2ZS0 - chains A and C of the 4 polymer chains in the assembly; structure by X-ray diffraction, 1.60 A resolution.

# Chain A
Molecule: Extracellular giant hemoglobin major globin subunit A1
From: Oligobrachia mashikoi
UniProt: Q7M419 (GLBA1_OLIMA); residues 1-140 here correspond to UniProt positions 17-156 (UniProt number = residue number + 16)
Amino-acid sequence (140 residues; each row starts with the number of its first residue):
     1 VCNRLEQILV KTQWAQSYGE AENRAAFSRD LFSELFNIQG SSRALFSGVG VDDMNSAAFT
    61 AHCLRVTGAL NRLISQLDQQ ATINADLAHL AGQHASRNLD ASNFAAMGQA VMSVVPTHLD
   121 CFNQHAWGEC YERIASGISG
Cystine bridges: Cys-2/Cys-130
Bound ions: heme Fe: His-94 (together with oxygen molecule); Ca2+: Thr-117, Leu-119
Residues lining bound ligands:
  - heme (HEM): Leu-35, Ser-42, Leu-45, Phe-46, Gly-48, Val-49, His-62, Arg-65, Val-66, Ala-69, Leu-70, Leu-73, Leu-90, Gln-93, His-94, Arg-97, Leu-99, Asn-103, Phe-104, Met-107, Tyr-131, Ile-134, Ala-135, Ile-138
  - oxygen molecule (OXY): Phe-32, Phe-46, His-62, Val-66, His-94, Met-107
Curated features (UniProtKB/Swiss-Prot):
  - binding site (hydrogen sulfide): Cys-63
  - binding site (heme b): His-94

# Chain C
Molecule: Extracellular giant hemoglobin major globin subunit B2
From: Oligobrachia mashikoi
UniProt: Q7M418 (GLBB2_OLIMA); residues 1-147 here correspond to UniProt positions 17-163 (UniProt number = residue number + 16)
Amino-acid sequence (147 residues; each row starts with the number of its first residue):
     1 SSCCSSEDRA NVMHNWDAAW SAAYSDRRVA LAQAVFASLF SRDAAAQGLF SGVSADNPDS
    61 ADFRAHCVRV VNGLDVAINM LNDPAVLNEQ LAHLSAQHQA RAGVAAAHFD VMAEAFAEVM
   121 PQVSSCFSSD SWNRCFARIA NGISAGL
Cystine bridges: Cys-4/Cys-135
Bound ions: Ca2+: Asp-26 (shared with 1 residue of chain B); heme Fe: His-98 (together with oxygen molecule)
Residues lining bound ligands:
  - heme (HEM): Leu-39, Leu-49, Phe-50, Gly-52, Val-53, His-66, Arg-69, Val-70, Gly-73, Leu-74, Leu-94, Gln-97, His-98, Arg-101, Val-104, His-108, Phe-109, Met-112, Phe-136, Ile-139, Ile-143
  - heme / oxygen molecule: Phe-36, Leu-39, Leu-49, Phe-50, Gly-52, Val-53, His-66, Arg-69, Val-70, Gly-73, Leu-74, Leu-94, Gln-97, His-98, Arg-101, Val-104, His-108, Phe-109, Met-112, Phe-136, Ile-139, Ile-143
  - oxygen molecule (OXY): Phe-36, Phe-50, His-66, Val-70, His-98, Met-112
Curated features (UniProtKB/Swiss-Prot):
  - binding site (hydrogen sulfide): Cys-67
  - binding site (heme b): His-98

# Chain A / chain C interface
Residue-residue contacts - 18 pairs, chain A then chain C:
  Arg-4(A) with Asp-26(C); Ala-30(C)
  Leu-5(A) with Ala-30(C); Ala-34(C), hydrophobic; Gln-122(C); Val-123(C), hydrophobic
  Ile-8(A) with Arg-27(C); Val-123(C)
  Leu-9(A) with Gln-122(C); Val-123(C); Ser-124(C); Ser-125(C)
  Thr-12(A) with Ala-18(C); Arg-27(C), hydrogen bond
  Gln-13(A) with Ser-125(C), hydrogen bond
  Asp-120(A) with Cys-126(C)
  Cys-121(A) with Ser-125(C); Cys-126(C), disulfide
Interface residues without a listed pair, chain A (13 interface residues in all): Glu-6, Lys-11, Asp-78, Gln-79, Asn-123
Interface residues without a listed pair, chain C (12 interface residues in all): Val-119, Pro-121
Cross-chain cystine bridges: Cys-121(A)/Cys-126(C)

# Overview
Chain A and chain C form an interface of 13 and 12 residues respectively; the contacts include 1 disulfide
bond and 2 hydrogen bonds. Polar pairs include Thr-12(A)/Arg-27(C) and Gln-13(A)/Ser-125(C). Bound to chain A:
heme and oxygen molecule.
Here chain A is Extracellular giant hemoglobin major globin subunit A1 and chain C is Extracellular giant
hemoglobin major globin subunit B2, both from Oligobrachia mashikoi. Entry 2ZS0 (Structural Basis for the
Heterotropic and Homotropic Interactions of Invertebrate Giant Hemoglobin) was determined by X-ray diffraction
(same publication as 2ZS1).
